PDB entry 6IFK | electron microscopy, 3.20 A resolution | chains E and B of the 10 polymer chains in the assembly

# Chain E
Molecule: Type III-A CRISPR-associated RAMP protein Csm3
Organism: Streptococcus thermophilus ND03
UniProtKB: A0A2U2M035 (A0A2U2M035_STRTR); residue numbers follow UniProt; this construct covers 1-220
Amino-acid sequence (220 residues; numbered 1 to 220; the number before each row is that of its first residue):
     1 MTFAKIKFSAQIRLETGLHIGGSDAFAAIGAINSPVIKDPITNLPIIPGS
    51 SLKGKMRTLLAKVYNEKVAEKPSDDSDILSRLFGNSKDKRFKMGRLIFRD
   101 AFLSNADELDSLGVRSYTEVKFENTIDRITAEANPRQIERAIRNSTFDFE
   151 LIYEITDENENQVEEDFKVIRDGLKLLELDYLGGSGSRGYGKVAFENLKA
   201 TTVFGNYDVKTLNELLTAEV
Unresolved in the structure: 1, 67-75, 218-220
Construct notes: engineered mutation N33 (Asp in A0A2U2M035)

# Chain B
Molecule: Type III-A CRISPR-associated RAMP protein Csm4
Organism: Streptococcus thermophilus ND03
UniProtKB: A0A2U2M037 (A0A2U2M037_STRTR); residues 1-299 here = UniProt positions 1-299
Amino-acid sequence (299 residues; numbered 1 to 299; the number before each row is that of its first residue):
     1 MTYKLYIMTFQNAHFGSGTLDSSKLTFSADRIFSALVLEALKMGKLDAFL
    51 AEANQDKFTLTDAFPFQFGPFLPKPIGYPKHDQIDQSVDVKEVRRQAKLS
   101 KKLQFLALENVDDYLNGELFENEEHAVIDTVTKNQPHKDDNLYQVATTRF
   151 SNDTSLYVIANESDLLNELMSSLQYSGLGGKRSSGFGRFELDIQNIPLEL
   201 SDRLTKNHSDKVMSLTTALPVDADLEEAMEDGHYLLTKSSGFAFSHATNE
   251 NYRKQDLYKFASGSTFSKTFEGQIVDVRPLDFPHAVLNYAKPLFFKLEV
Unresolved in the structure: 1, 83-85
From the paper describing this entry:
  - conformationally variable residues (order/disorder transition): D82 to Q104

# Chain E / chain B interface
Pairs across the interface (60; chain E residue first):
  F3(E) with E39(B); M43(B), hydrophobic
  K5(E) with E39(B), salt bridge; K42(B); S172(B); Y175(B); S176(B)
  G22(E) with T132(B)
  S23(E) with V131(B); T132(B)
  I37(E) with V131(B), hydrophobic
  D39(E) with R149(B), salt bridge
  P40(E) with D129(B); R149(B)
  I41(E) with V127(B), hydrophobic; R149(B); F150(B); S151(B); N152(B)
  T42(E) with N152(B)
  G49(E) with S184(B)
  S50(E) with K133(B); S184(B), hydrogen bond (backbone-backbone)
  K53(E) with S183(B), hydrogen bond
  K87(E) with N249(B)
  D88(E) with N249(B), hydrogen bond (backbone-side chain)
  K89(E) with H246(B), hydrogen bond (backbone-side chain); T248(B); N249(B)
  K92(E) with F244(B); S245(B); H246(B); T248(B), hydrogen bond; E250(B), hydrogen bond (side chain-backbone); N251(B)
  M93(E) with R182(B); S183(B); F244(B), hydrophobic
  L96(E) with S183(B), hydrogen bond (backbone-side chain)
  I97(E) with Y175(B); S176(B); R182(B); S183(B); R188(B)
  F98(E) with S183(B), hydrogen bond (backbone-backbone); G185(B)
  R99(E) with G185(B); R188(B)
  D100(E) with N12(B), hydrogen bond
  E150(E) with R188(B)
  I152(E) with Y175(B); R188(B)
  E154(E) with K42(B), salt bridge; S176(B)
  T156(E) with K42(B)
  V203(E) with Y175(B)
  F204(E) with M43(B), hydrophobic; E168(B); S171(B); S172(B)
Interface residues without a listed pair, chain E (32 interface residues in all): K7, F83, R90, D157
Interface residues without a listed pair, chain B (33 interface residues in all): T130, E190, A247

# Summary
Chain E and chain B form an interface of 32 and 33 residues respectively; the contacts include 9 hydrogen
bonds and 3 salt bridges. Polar contacts include K5(E)-E39(B), D39(E)-R149(B) and E154(E)-K42(B). The paper
reports conformational variability at D82(B).
Chain E is Type III-A CRISPR-associated RAMP protein Csm3 and chain B is Type III-A CRISPR-associated RAMP
protein Csm4, both from Streptococcus thermophilus ND03; the structure, Cryo-EM structure of type III-A
Csm-CTR1 complex, AMPPNP bound, was determined by electron microscopy together with 6IFL, 6IFN, 6IFR, 6IFU,
6IFY, 6IFZ and 6IG0 from the same study.
